PDB entry 6H19 | X-ray diffraction, 1.89 A resolution | chain A

== Chain A ==
Name: Bile salt-activated lipase
Source organism: Homo sapiens
Notes: EC 3.1.1.13, 3.1.1.3
UniProt: P19835 (CEL_HUMAN); residues 2-533 here correspond to UniProt positions 22-553 (UniProt number = residue number + 20)
Sequence (547 residues; numbered -13 to 533; the number before each row is that of its first residue; numbers below 1 keep their minus sign (His-13 is residue -13)):
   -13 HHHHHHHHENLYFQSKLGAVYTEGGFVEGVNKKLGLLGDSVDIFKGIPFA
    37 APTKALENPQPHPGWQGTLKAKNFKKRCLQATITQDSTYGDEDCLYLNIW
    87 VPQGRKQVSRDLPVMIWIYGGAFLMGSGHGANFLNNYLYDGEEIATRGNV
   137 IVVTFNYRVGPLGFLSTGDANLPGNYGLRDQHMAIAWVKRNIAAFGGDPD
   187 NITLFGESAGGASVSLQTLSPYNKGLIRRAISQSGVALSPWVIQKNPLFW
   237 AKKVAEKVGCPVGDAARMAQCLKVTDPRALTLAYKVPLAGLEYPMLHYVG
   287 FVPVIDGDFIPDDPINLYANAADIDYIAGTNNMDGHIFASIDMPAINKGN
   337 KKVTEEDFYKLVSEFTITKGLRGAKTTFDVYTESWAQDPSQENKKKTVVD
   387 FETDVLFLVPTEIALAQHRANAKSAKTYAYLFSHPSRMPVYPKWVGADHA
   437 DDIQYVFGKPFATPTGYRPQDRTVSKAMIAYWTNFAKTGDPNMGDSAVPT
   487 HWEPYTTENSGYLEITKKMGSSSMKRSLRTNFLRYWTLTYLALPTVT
Disordered / not traced: -13 to -1, 422-432
Cystine bridges: Cys64-Cys80, Cys246-Cys257
Modified / non-standard residues: Ser194 (2-amino-3-(diethoxy-phosphoryloxy)-propionic acid; SDP)
Differences from the reference sequence: expression tag (-13 to 1); engineered mutation Asp186 (Asn206 in P19835), Asp298 (Ala318 in P19835)
Bound ions: Zn2+ site 1: His48 (together with acetate ion); Zn2+ site 2: Asp77, Glu78, Asp476; Zn2+ site 3: Asp79, His487, Glu489 (together with acetate ion); Zn2+ site 4 near Asp97 (its only coordinating residue here); Zn2+ site 5: His115 (together with acetate ion); Na+ near Asp126 (its only coordinating residue here); Zn2+ site 6: His168, Glu342 (together with acetate ion); Zn2+ site 7: Glu193, Asp437; Zn2+ site 8 near Glu350 (its only coordinating residue here); Zn2+ site 9: His420, His435, Asp457
Curated features (UniProtKB/Swiss-Prot):
  - active site (Charge relay system): Asp320, His435
  - glycosylation: Asn187 (N-linked (GlcNAc...) (complex) asparagine)

== Summary ==
Asp77, Glu78 and Asp476 coordinate Zn2+ site 2. Asp79, His487 and Glu489 coordinate Zn2+ site 3. From UniProt:
active-site residues Asp320 and His435.
Chain A is Bile salt-activated lipase (Homo sapiens); the structure, Crystal structure of ethyl-paraoxon
inhibited recombinant human bile salt activated lipase (aged form), was determined by X-ray diffraction (same
publication as 6H0T, 6H0V, 6H18 and 6H1A).
